7C4M - chain A; structure by X-ray diffraction, 2.40 A resolution.

Chain A:
Name: Ancestral L-amino acid oxidase
Chain sequence (663 residues; row label = number of the first residue in the row; numbering starts at 0):
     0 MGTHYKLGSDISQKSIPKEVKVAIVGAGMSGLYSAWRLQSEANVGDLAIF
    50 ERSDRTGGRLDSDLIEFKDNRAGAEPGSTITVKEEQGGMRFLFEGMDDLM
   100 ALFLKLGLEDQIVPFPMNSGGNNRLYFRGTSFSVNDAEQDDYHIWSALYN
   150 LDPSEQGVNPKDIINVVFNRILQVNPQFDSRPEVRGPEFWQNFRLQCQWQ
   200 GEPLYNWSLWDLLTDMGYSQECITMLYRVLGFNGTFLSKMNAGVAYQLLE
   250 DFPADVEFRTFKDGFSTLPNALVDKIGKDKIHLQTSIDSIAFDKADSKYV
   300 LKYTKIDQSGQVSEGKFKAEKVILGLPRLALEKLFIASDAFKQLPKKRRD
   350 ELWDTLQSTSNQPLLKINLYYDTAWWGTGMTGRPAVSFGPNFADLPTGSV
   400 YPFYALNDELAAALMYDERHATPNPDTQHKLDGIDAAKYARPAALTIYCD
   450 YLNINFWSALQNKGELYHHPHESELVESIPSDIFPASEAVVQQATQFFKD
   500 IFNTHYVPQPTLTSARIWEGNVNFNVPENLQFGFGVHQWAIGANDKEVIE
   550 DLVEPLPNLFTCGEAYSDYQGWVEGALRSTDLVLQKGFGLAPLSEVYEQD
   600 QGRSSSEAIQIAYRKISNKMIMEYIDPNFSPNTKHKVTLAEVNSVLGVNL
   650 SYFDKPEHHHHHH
Disordered / not traced: 0-13, 74-75, 630-662
Residues lining bound ligands:
  - FAD (flavin-adenine dinucleotide): Val24, Gly25, Ala26, Gly27, Met28, Ser29, Gly30, Phe49, Glu50, Arg51, Ser52, Gly56, Gly57, Arg58, Leu59, Gln85, Gly86, Gly87, Met88, Arg89, Phe264, Thr284, Ser285, Ile286, Gly324, Leu325, Pro326, Ala329, Leu363, Lys365, Tyr447, Trp517, Gly534, Gly562, Glu563, Gly570, Trp571, Val572, Ala575
  - tryptophan (TRP): Met88, Arg89, Phe231, Leu247, Phe251, Leu363, Tyr447, Asp449, Val535, Gln537, Gly570, Trp571
What the authors report for this chain:
  - binding site for tryptophan: Arg89, Phe231, Val535, Gly570
  - conformationally variable residues (side-chain flip): Phe231

Overview:
Chain A binds flavin-adenine dinucleotide and tryptophan. From the paper: a binding site for tryptophan at
Arg89, Phe231 and Val535 among others; conformational variability at Phe231.
Chain A is Ancestral L-amino acid oxidase; the structure, Ancestral L-amino acid oxidase (AncLAAO-N5) L-Trp
binding form, was determined by X-ray diffraction, deposited together with 7C4K, 7C4L and 7C4N.
